PDB entry 5S5E | X-ray diffraction, 2.67 A resolution | chains D and E of the 6 polymer chains in the assembly

[Chain D]
Protein: Tubulin beta-2B chain
Organism: Bos taurus
UniProtKB: Q6B856 (TBB2B_BOVIN); the author numbering skips numbers that UniProt does not, so the offset changes along the chain: 1-42 = UniProt 1-42; 45-360 = UniProt 43-358; 369-455 = UniProt 359-445
Amino-acid sequence (445 residues; each row starts with the number of its first residue; note: 10 numbers in that range are skipped by the numbering (no residue carries them; nothing is unmodelled there)):
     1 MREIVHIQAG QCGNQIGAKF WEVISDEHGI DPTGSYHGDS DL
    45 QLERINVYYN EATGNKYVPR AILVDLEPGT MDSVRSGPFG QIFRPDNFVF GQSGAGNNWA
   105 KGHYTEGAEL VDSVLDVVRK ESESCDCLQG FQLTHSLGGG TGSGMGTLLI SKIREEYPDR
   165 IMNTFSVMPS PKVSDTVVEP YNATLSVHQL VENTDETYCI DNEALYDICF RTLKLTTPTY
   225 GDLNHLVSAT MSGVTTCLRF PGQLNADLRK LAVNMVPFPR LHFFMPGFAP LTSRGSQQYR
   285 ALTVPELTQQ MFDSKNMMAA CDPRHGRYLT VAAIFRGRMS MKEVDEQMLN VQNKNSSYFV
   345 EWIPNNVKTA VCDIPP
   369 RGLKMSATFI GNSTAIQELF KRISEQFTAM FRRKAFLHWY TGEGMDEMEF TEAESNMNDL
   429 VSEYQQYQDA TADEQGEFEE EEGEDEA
Unresolved in the structure: 281-285, 442-455
Bound ions: Mg2+: Gln-11 (together with GDP)
Residues lining bound ligands: GDP (guanosine-5'-diphosphate): Gly-10, Gln-11, Cys-12, Gln-15, Ile-16, Ala-99, Asn-101, Ser-140, Gly-142, Gly-143, Gly-144, Thr-145, Gly-146, Val-171, Pro-173, Val-177, Ser-178, Glu-183, Asn-206, Leu-209, Tyr-224, Leu-227, Asn-228
Curated features (UniProtKB/Swiss-Prot):
  - motif: Met-1 to Ile-4 (MREI motif)
  - binding site (GTP): Gln-11, Glu-71, Ser-140, Gly-144, Thr-145, Gly-146, Asn-206, Asn-228
  - binding site (Mg(2+)): Glu-71
  - modified residue: Ser-40 (Phosphoserine), Thr-57 (Phosphothreonine), Lys-60 (N6-acetyllysine), Ser-174 (Phosphoserine), Thr-287 (Phosphothreonine), Thr-292 (Phosphothreonine), Arg-320 (Omega-N-methylarginine), Glu-448 (5-glutamyl polyglutamate)
  - cross-link (Glycyl lysine isopeptide (Lys-Gly)): Lys-60 (interchain with G-Cter in ubiquitin), Lys-326 (interchain with G-Cter in ubiquitin)

[Chain E]
Protein: Stathmin-4
Organism: Rattus norvegicus
UniProtKB: P63043 (STMN4_RAT); residues 5-145 here correspond to UniProt positions 49-189 (UniProt number = residue number + 44)
Amino-acid sequence (143 residues; numbered 3 to 145; the number before each row is that of its first residue):
     3 MADMEVIELN KCTSGQSFEV ILKPPSFDGV PEFNASLPRR RDPSLEEIQK KLEAAEERRK
    63 YQEAELLKHL AEKREHEREV IQKAIEENNN FIKMAKEKLA QKMESNKENR EAHLAAMLER
   123 LQEKDKHAEE VRKNKELKEE ASR
Unresolved in the structure: 3-5, 29-43, 144-145
Sequence notes: initiating methionine (3); expression tag (4)
Curated features (UniProtKB/Swiss-Prot):
  - modified residue: Ser-46 (Phosphoserine)

[Chain D / chain E interface]
Residue-residue contacts - 21 pairs, chain D then chain E:
  Tyr-108(D) with His-129(E), hydrogen bond; Val-133(E), hydrophobic; Arg-134(E), hydrogen bond (backbone-side chain)
  Thr-109(D) with Lys-137(E)
  Ala-112(D) with Arg-134(E)
  Ser-155(D) with Leu-123(E)
  Lys-156(D) with Asp-127(E), salt bridge
  Arg-158(D) with Leu-123(E)
  Glu-159(D) with Leu-120(E); Leu-123(E); Asp-127(E)
  Gln-193(D) with Lys-126(E), hydrogen bond
  Asn-197(D) with Leu-123(E)
  Thr-409(D) with Lys-140(E), hydrogen bond (backbone-side chain)
  Gly-410(D) with Lys-137(E)
  Glu-411(D) with Val-133(E); Lys-137(E), salt bridge
  Gly-412(D) with Val-133(E); Asn-136(E)
  Met-413(D) with Val-133(E)
  Glu-417(D) with His-129(E), salt bridge
Also at the interface, not in a pair above, chain D (17 interface residues in all): Pro-162, Asp-163
Also at the interface, not in a pair above, chain E (15 interface residues in all): Arg-112, Leu-116, Met-119, Gln-124, Ala-130

[Summary]
Chain D and chain E form an interface of 17 and 15 residues respectively, with 4 hydrogen bonds and 3 salt
bridges. Polar contacts include Lys-156(D)/Asp-127(E), Glu-411(D)/Lys-137(E) and Glu-417(D)/His-129(E). Chain
D binds GDP. From UniProt: 8 GTP-binding residues and Mg2+-binding residue Glu-71(D) on chain D.
Chain D is Tubulin beta-2B chain (Bos taurus) and chain E is Stathmin-4 (Rattus norvegicus); the structure,
Tubulin-Z1515654336-complex, was determined by X-ray diffraction, deposited together with 5S4L, 5S4M, 5S4N,
5S4O, 5S4P, 5S4Q and 52 further entries.
